PDB entry 3TTY | X-ray diffraction, 2.25 A resolution | chains B and C of the 3 polymer chains in the assembly

== Chain B (and C) ==
Protein: Beta-galactosidase
Source organism: Bacillus circulans subsp. alkalophilus
Notes: EC 3.2.1.23; chain C of this document is another copy of the same molecule, construct and numbering; everything in this record applies to it too
Chain sequence (675 residues; each row starts with the number of its first residue):
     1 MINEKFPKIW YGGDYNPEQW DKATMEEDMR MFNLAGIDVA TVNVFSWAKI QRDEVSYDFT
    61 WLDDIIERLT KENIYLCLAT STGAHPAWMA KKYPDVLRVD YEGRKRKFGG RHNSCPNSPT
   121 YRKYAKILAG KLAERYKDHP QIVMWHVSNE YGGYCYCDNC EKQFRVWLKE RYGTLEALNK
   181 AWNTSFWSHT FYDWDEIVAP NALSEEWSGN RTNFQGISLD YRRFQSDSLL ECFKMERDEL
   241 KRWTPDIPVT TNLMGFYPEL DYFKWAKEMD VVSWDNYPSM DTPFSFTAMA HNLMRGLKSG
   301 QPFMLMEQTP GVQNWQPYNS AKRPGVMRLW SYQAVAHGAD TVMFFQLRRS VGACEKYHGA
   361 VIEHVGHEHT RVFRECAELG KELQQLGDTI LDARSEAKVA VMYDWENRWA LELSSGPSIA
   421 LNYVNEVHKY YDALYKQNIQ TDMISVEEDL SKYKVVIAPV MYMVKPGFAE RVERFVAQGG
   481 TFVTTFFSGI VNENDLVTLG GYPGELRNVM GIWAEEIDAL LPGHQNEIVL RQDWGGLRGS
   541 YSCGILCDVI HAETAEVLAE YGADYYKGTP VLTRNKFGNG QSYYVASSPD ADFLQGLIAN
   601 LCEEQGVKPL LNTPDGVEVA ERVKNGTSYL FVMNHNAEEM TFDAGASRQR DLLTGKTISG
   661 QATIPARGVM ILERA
Ion coordination: Zn2+: Cys115, Cys155, Cys157, Cys160
Small-molecule neighbours: alpha-D-galactopyranose (GLA): Asp14, Phe45, Arg111, Asn149, Glu150, Asn252, Asp275, Tyr277, Glu307, Gln313, Trp315, Phe345, Glu355, His358

== Interface between chain B and chain C ==
Pairs across the interface (109):
  Glu102(B) with Arg104(C), salt bridge
  Glu161(B) with Lys107(C), salt bridge
  Asn183(B) with Val351(C); Gly352(C)
  Ser185(B) with Gln19(C); Phe45(C)
  Phe186(B) with Ala353(C), hydrophobic; Glu355(C)
  Trp187(B) with Phe45(C), hydrophobic; Gly110(C); Arg111(C); Trp315(C), hydrophobic; Cys354(C), hydrophobic; Glu355(C)
  Ser188(B) with Phe45(C), hydrogen bond (backbone-backbone); Ser46(C); Trp47(C), hydrogen bond (side chain-backbone); Ala48(C), hydrogen bond (side chain-backbone); Ala84(C)
  His189(B) with Phe108(C); Gly110(C)
  Thr190(B) with Ala48(C)
  Phe191(B) with Ala87(C), hydrophobic; Phe108(C), hydrophobic
  Tyr192(B) with Ala48(C), hydrogen bond (side chain-backbone); Lys49(C); Arg52(C)
  Glu196(B) with Ala87(C); Trp88(C)
  Val198(B) with Lys107(C); Phe108(C)
  Ala202(B) with Arg104(C); Arg106(C)
  Leu203(B) with Arg104(C); Lys105(C); Arg106(C), hydrogen bond (backbone-side chain); Lys107(C), hydrogen bond (backbone-backbone)
  Ser204(B) with Arg106(C), hydrogen bond (backbone-side chain); Phe108(C); Gly109(C); Gly110(C)
  Glu205(B) with Gly109(C); Gly110(C), hydrogen bond (side chain-backbone)
  Trp207(B) with Trp315(C), hydrophobic
  Thr212(B) with Cys354(C)
  Asn213(B) with Gly110(C); Trp315(C); Ala353(C); Cys354(C), hydrogen bond (backbone-backbone)
  Phe214(B) with Ala353(C), hydrophobic
  Gln215(B) with Ala353(C); Cys354(C), hydrogen bond (side chain-backbone); Lys356(C)
  Ser414(B) with Tyr357(C)
  Ser415(B) with Asn314(C), hydrogen bond; Cys354(C)
  Gly416(B) with Asn314(C); Asn319(C)
  Pro417(B) with Tyr318(C); Asn319(C), hydrogen bond (backbone-backbone)
  Ser418(B) with Pro317(C); Tyr318(C)
  Ile419(B) with Pro317(C), hydrogen bond (backbone-backbone); Tyr318(C)
  Tyr462(B) with Lys356(C); Tyr357(C), hydrogen bond
  Phe487(B) with Tyr357(C), hydrophobic
  Ile490(B) with Tyr357(C)
  Val491(B) with Tyr357(C)
  Asp495(B) with Val351(C); Lys356(C), salt bridge
  Leu496(B) with Val351(C); Gly352(C)
  Val497(B) with Val351(C), hydrogen bond (backbone-backbone); Lys356(C); His364(C)
  Leu499(B) with Trp20(C), hydrophobic; Val351(C), hydrophobic; His364(C)
  Gly500(B) with His364(C), hydrogen bond (backbone-backbone); Val365(C)
  Gly501(B) with His364(C); Val365(C)
  Tyr502(B) with Arg349(C); His364(C), hydrogen bond
  Trp513(B) with Val365(C); His367(C); His369(C)
  Glu515(B) with Thr370(C); Arg371(C), hydrogen bond (side chain-backbone)
  Glu516(B) with Arg371(C), salt bridge; Val372(C)
  Asp518(B) with Ser320(C); Ala321(C), hydrogen bond (side chain-backbone); Arg323(C), salt bridge
  Ala519(B) with Tyr318(C); Asn319(C), hydrogen bond (backbone-backbone); Ser320(C), hydrogen bond (backbone-side chain)
  Leu520(B) with Tyr318(C)
  Leu521(B) with Met280(C), hydrophobic; Asp281(C); Tyr318(C), hydrophobic; Ser320(C)
  Pro522(B) with Tyr318(C)
  Asp564(B) with Arg323(C), salt bridge
  Tyr565(B) with Ala321(C); Arg323(C); Pro324(C); Arg371(C)
Also at the interface, not in a pair above, chain B (53 interface residues in all): Tyr156, Asp195, Ala420, Ile517
Also at the interface, not in a pair above, chain C (50 interface residues in all): Glu18, His85, Pro86, Lys91, Val312

== Summary ==
The interface between chain B and chain C involves 53 residues on one side and 50 on the other; the contacts
include 21 hydrogen bonds and 6 salt bridges. Polar pairs include Glu102(B)-Arg104(C), Glu161(B)-Lys107(C) and
Asp495(B)-Lys356(C). Ligands of chain B: alpha-D-galactopyranose.
Chain B and chain C are both Beta-galactosidase (Bacillus circulans subsp. alkalophilus); the structure,
Crystal structure of beta-galactosidase from Bacillus circulans sp. alkalophilus in complex with galactose,
was determined by X-ray diffraction together with 3TTS from the same study.
